Entry 6Q8O (X-ray diffraction, 3.60 A resolution); this record covers chains 6 and 9 of the 16 polymer chains in the assembly.

== Chain 6 ==
Name: NADH-quinone oxidoreductase subunit 6
From: Thermus thermophilus (strain HB8 / ATCC 27634 / DSM 579)
Notes: EC 1.6.5.11
UniProt: Q56218 (NQO6_THET8); numbering as in UniProt (aligned over 1-181)
Chain sequence (181 residues; numbered 1 to 181; the number before each row is that of its first residue):
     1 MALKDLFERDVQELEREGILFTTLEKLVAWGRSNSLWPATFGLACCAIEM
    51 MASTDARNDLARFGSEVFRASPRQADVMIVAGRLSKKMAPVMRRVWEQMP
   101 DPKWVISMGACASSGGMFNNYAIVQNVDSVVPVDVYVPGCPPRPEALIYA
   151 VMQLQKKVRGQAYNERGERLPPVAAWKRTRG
Unresolved in the structure: 1-15
Metal / ion sites: 4Fe-4S cluster Fe: Cys-45, Cys-46, Cys-111, Cys-140
Small-molecule neighbours:
  - Piericidin A (HQH): Thr-40, Gly-42, Leu-43, Met-51, Phe-68
  - 4Fe-4S cluster (SF4): Ala-44, Cys-45, Cys-46, Gly-82, Arg-83, Gly-109, Ala-110, Cys-111, Phe-118, Gly-139, Cys-140, Pro-141
Swiss-Prot annotation at these positions:
  - binding site ([4Fe-4S] cluster): Cys-45, Cys-46, Cys-111, Cys-140
What the authors report for this chain:
  - binding site for Piericidin A: Met-51

== Chain 9 ==
Name: NADH-quinone oxidoreductase subunit 9
From: Thermus thermophilus (strain HB8 / ATCC 27634 / DSM 579)
Notes: EC 1.6.5.11
UniProt: Q56224 (NQO9_THET8); numbering as in UniProt (aligned over 1-182)
Chain sequence (182 residues; numbered 1 to 182; the number before each row is that of its first residue):
     1 MTLKALAQSLGITLKYLFSKPVTVPYPDAPVALKPRFHGRHVLTRHPNGL
    51 EKCIGCSLCAAACPAYAIYVEPAENDPENPVSAGERYAKVYEINMLRCIF
   101 CGLCEEACPTGAIVLGYDFEMADYEYSDLVYGKEDMLVDVVGTKPQRREA
   151 KRTGKPVKVGYVVPYVRPELEGFKAPTEGGKR
Unresolved in the structure: 1, 182
Metal / ion sites: 4Fe-4S cluster Fe site 1: Cys-53, Cys-56, Cys-59, Cys-108; 4Fe-4S cluster Fe site 2: Cys-63, Cys-98, Cys-101, Cys-104
Small-molecule neighbours:
  - 4Fe-4S cluster (SF4), molecule 1: His-41, Cys-63, Pro-64, Ala-65, Ile-68, Ile-93, Cys-98, Ile-99, Phe-100, Cys-101, Gly-102, Leu-103, Cys-104
  - 4Fe-4S cluster (SF4), molecule 2: Leu-43, Cys-53, Ile-54, Gly-55, Cys-56, Ser-57, Leu-58, Cys-59, Tyr-91, Ala-107, Cys-108, Pro-109, Thr-110, Ala-112, Ile-113
Swiss-Prot annotation at these positions:
  - binding site ([4Fe-4S] cluster): Cys-53, Cys-56, Ser-57, Cys-59, Cys-63, Cys-98, Ile-99, Cys-101, Cys-104, Cys-108

== Interface between chain 6 and chain 9 ==
Residue-residue contacts (64):
  Ala-56(6) / Val-22(9)
  Arg-57(6) / Thr-23(9)  hydrogen bond (backbone-side chain)
  Arg-57(6) / Val-24(9)  hydrogen bond (backbone-backbone)
  Asn-58(6) / Val-24(9)
  Asp-59(6) / Thr-23(9)
  Arg-62(6) / Thr-23(9)  hydrogen bond
  Arg-62(6) / Val-24(9)  hydrogen bond (side chain-backbone)
  Arg-62(6) / Pro-25(9)
  Ala-110(6) / Leu-96(9)
  Ala-110(6) / Cys-98(9)
  Ala-110(6) / Ile-99(9)  hydrophobic
  Ser-113(6) / Tyr-126(9)
  Ser-114(6) / Leu-96(9)  hydrogen bond (side chain-backbone)
  Ser-114(6) / Arg-97(9)  hydrogen bond (side chain-backbone)
  Ser-114(6) / Tyr-126(9)
  Gly-115(6) / Arg-97(9)
  Met-117(6) / Ile-99(9)  hydrophobic
  Asn-119(6) / Arg-97(9)
  Gln-125(6) / Arg-97(9)  hydrogen bond
  Asn-126(6) / Tyr-126(9)
  Asp-134(6) / Tyr-124(9)
  Val-135(6) / Tyr-124(9)  hydrophobic
  Tyr-136(6) / Ala-122(9)
  Tyr-136(6) / Asp-123(9)  hydrogen bond (backbone-backbone)
  Tyr-136(6) / Tyr-124(9)
  Tyr-136(6) / Glu-125(9)
  Tyr-136(6) / Tyr-126(9)  hydrophobic
  Val-137(6) / Ala-122(9)  hydrophobic
  Pro-138(6) / Met-95(9)
  Pro-138(6) / Leu-96(9)
  Pro-138(6) / Met-121(9)  hydrophobic
  Pro-138(6) / Leu-129(9)
  Cys-140(6) / Ile-99(9)
  Arg-143(6) / Val-31(9)
  Arg-143(6) / Leu-33(9)
  Arg-143(6) / Phe-37(9)
  Glu-145(6) / Tyr-26(9)
  Glu-145(6) / Val-31(9)
  Glu-145(6) / Phe-119(9)
  Ala-146(6) / Phe-119(9)
  Ile-148(6) / Tyr-26(9)  hydrophobic
  Tyr-149(6) / Tyr-26(9)
  Tyr-149(6) / Glu-120(9)
  Tyr-149(6) / Pro-145(9)  hydrophobic
  Tyr-149(6) / Gln-146(9)
  Ala-150(6) / Ala-122(9)  hydrophobic
  Met-152(6) / Pro-27(9)  hydrophobic
  Gln-153(6) / Tyr-124(9)  hydrogen bond (backbone-side chain)
  Gln-153(6) / Pro-145(9)
  Leu-154(6) / Tyr-124(9)
  Lys-156(6) / Tyr-124(9)
  Lys-156(6) / Glu-149(9)
  Lys-156(6) / Arg-152(9)
  Lys-157(6) / Tyr-124(9)
  Ala-162(6) / Tyr-124(9)
  Ala-162(6) / Arg-152(9)
  Tyr-163(6) / Arg-148(9)  hydrogen bond (backbone-side chain)
  Tyr-163(6) / Arg-152(9)
  Asn-164(6) / Glu-125(9)
  Asn-164(6) / Arg-148(9)
  Glu-165(6) / Asp-128(9)
  Glu-165(6) / Lys-144(9)
  Glu-165(6) / Arg-148(9)  salt bridge
  Leu-170(6) / Tyr-124(9)  hydrophobic
Also at the interface, not in a pair above, chain 6 (39 interface residues in all): Phe-63, Gly-116, Gly-139, Gln-161
Also at the interface, not in a pair above, chain 9 (33 interface residues in all): Pro-64, Ala-65, Phe-100

== Overview ==
The interface between chain 6 and chain 9 involves 39 residues on one side and 33 on the other; the contacts
include 10 hydrogen bonds and 1 salt bridge. Among the polar pairs are Glu-165(6)/Arg-148(9),
Arg-57(6)/Thr-23(9) and Arg-62(6)/Thr-23(9). Chain 6 binds Piericidin A and 4Fe-4S cluster. From the paper: a
binding site for Piericidin A at Met-51(6).
Here chain 6 is NADH-quinone oxidoreductase subunit 6 and chain 9 is NADH-quinone oxidoreductase subunit 9,
both from Thermus thermophilus (strain HB8 / ATCC 27634 / DSM 579). Entry 6Q8O (Respiratory complex I from
Thermus thermophilus with bound Piericidin A) was determined by X-ray diffraction together with 6I0D, 6I1P,
6Q8W, 6Q8X, 6Y11, 6ZIY and 3 further entries from the same study.
